5HQ8 - chains A and I; structure by X-ray diffraction, 1.72 A resolution.

# Chain A
Molecule: Histone-lysine N-methyltransferase SMYD3
From: Homo sapiens
Notes: EC 2.1.1.43
UniProt: Q9H7B4 (SMYD3_HUMAN); numbering as in UniProt (aligned over 1-428)
Sequence (432 residues; numbered -3 to 428; the number before each row is that of its first residue; numbers below 1 keep their minus sign (Gly-3 is residue -3)):
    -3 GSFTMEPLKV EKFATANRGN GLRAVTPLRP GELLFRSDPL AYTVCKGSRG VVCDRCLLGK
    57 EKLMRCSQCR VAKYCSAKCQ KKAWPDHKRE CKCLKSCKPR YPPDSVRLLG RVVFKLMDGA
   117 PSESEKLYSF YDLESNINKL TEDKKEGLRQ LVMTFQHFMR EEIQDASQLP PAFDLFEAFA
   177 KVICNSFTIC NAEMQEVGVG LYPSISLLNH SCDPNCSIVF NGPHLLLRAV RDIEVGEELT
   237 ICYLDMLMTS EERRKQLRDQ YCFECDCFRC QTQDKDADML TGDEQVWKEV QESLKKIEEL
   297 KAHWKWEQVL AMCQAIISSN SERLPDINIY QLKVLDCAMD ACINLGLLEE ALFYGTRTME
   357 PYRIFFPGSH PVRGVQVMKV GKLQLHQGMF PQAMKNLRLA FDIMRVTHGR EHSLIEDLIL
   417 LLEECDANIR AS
Disordered / not traced: -3 to 2
Sequence notes: expression tag (-3 to 0); conflict Asn13 (Lys in Q9H7B4)
Swiss-Prot annotation at these positions:
  - zinc finger: Cys49 to Cys87 (MYND-type)
  - binding site (S-adenosyl-L-methionine): Arg14 to Asn16, Tyr124, Asn132, Asn181, Asn205, His206, Tyr239, Phe259
  - binding site (Zn(2+)): Cys49, Cys52, Cys62, Cys65, Cys71, Cys75, His83, Cys87
  - modified residue: Met1 (N-acetylmethionine), Thr22 (Phosphothreonine)
Bound ions: Zn2+ site 1: Cys49, Cys52, Cys71, Cys75; Zn2+ site 2: Cys62, Cys65, His83, Cys87; Mg2+: Pro167, Phe169; Zn2+ site 3: Cys208, Cys261, Cys263, Cys266
Ligand contacts: S-adenosylhomocysteine (SAH): Arg14, Gly15, Asn16, Tyr124, Glu130, Asn132, Cys180, Asn181, Ser202, Leu203, Leu204, Asn205, His206, Tyr239, Tyr257, Phe259

# Chain I
Molecule: MEKK2 peptide
Sequence (16 residues; row label = number of the first residue in the row):
   250 YDNPIFEKFG KGGTYX
Disordered / not traced: 251-255, 265
Modified positions: NH2 (amino group) at position 265

# Chain A / chain I interface
Contacting residue pairs - 41 pairs, chain A then chain I:
  Arg96(A) - Tyr250(I)
  Tyr97(A) - Tyr250(I)
  Pro98(A) - Tyr250(I)  hydrophobic
  Ser101(A) - Phe258(I)
  Thr150(A) - Tyr250(I)  hydrogen bond (side chain-backbone)
  His153(A) - Tyr250(I)  hydrogen bond
  Phe154(A) - Tyr250(I)  hydrogen bond (backbone-side chain)
  Val178(A) - Phe258(I)  hydrophobic
  Ile179(A) - Phe258(I)  hydrophobic
  Cys180(A) - Lys260(I)
  Asn181(A) - Lys260(I)
  Ser182(A) - Phe258(I)
  Ser182(A) - Gly259(I)
  Ser182(A) - Lys260(I)  hydrogen bond (backbone-backbone)
  Phe183(A) - Lys260(I)
  Thr184(A) - Phe258(I)
  Thr184(A) - Gly259(I)  hydrogen bond (side chain-backbone)
  Thr184(A) - Lys260(I)  hydrogen bond (backbone-backbone)
  Thr184(A) - Gly261(I)
  Cys186(A) - Gly262(I)
  Cys186(A) - Thr263(I)
  Met190(A) - Thr263(I)  hydrogen bond (backbone-side chain)
  Glu192(A) - Gly262(I)
  Glu192(A) - Thr263(I)  hydrogen bond (side chain-backbone)
  Val195(A) - Phe258(I)  hydrophobic
  Ser202(A) - Lys260(I)
  Tyr239(A) - Lys260(I)
  Tyr239(A) - Gly261(I)  hydrogen bond (backbone-backbone)
  Asp241(A) - Tyr264(I)
  Met242(A) - Tyr264(I)  hydrogen bond (backbone-backbone)
  Leu243(A) - Tyr264(I)  hydrophobic
  Gln256(A) - Lys257(I)
  Tyr257(A) - Gly259(I)
  Tyr257(A) - Lys260(I)
  Lys329(A) - Tyr264(I)
  Asp332(A) - Tyr264(I)  hydrogen bond
  Tyr358(A) - Tyr264(I)
  Phe362(A) - Tyr264(I)
  His366(A) - Tyr264(I)
  Val368(A) - Thr263(I)
  Val368(A) - Tyr264(I)  hydrophobic
Other interface residues (no listed pair), chain A (39 interface residues in all): Cys93, Pro99, Asp100, Leu104, Gln191, Leu204, Leu240, Cys333

# Overview
39 residues of chain A face 9 of chain I across their interface, with 11 hydrogen bonds. Among the polar pairs
are Thr150(A)-Tyr250(I), His153(A)-Tyr250(I) and Phe154(A)-Tyr250(I). Ligands of chain A:
S-adenosylhomocysteine. From UniProt: 10 S-adenosyl-L-methionine-binding residues and 8 Zn2+-binding residues
on chain A.
Here chain A is Histone-lysine N-methyltransferase SMYD3 (Homo sapiens) and chain I is MEKK2 peptide. Entry
5HQ8 (Co-crystal Structure of human SMYD3 with a MEKK2 peptide at 2.13A) was determined by X-ray diffraction
together with 5HI7 from the same study.
